7FHS - chain A; structure by X-ray diffraction, 2.42 A resolution.

# Chain A
Molecule: Dual specificity tyrosine-phosphorylation-regulated kinase 1A
From: Homo sapiens
Notes: EC 2.7.12.1
Reference sequence: Q13627 (DYR1A_HUMAN); residue numbers follow UniProt; this construct covers 127-485
Chain sequence (361 residues; row label = number of the first residue in the row):
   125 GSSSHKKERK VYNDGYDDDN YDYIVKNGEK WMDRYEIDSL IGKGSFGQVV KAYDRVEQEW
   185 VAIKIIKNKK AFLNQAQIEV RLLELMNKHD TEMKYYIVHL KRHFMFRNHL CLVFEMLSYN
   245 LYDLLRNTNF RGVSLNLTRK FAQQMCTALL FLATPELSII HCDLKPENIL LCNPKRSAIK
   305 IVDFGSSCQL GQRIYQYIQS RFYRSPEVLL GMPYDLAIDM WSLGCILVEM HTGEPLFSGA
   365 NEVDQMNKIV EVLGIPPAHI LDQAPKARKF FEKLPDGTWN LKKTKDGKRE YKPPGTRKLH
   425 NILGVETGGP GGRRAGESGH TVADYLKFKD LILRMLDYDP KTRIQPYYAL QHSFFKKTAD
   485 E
Disordered / not traced: 125-133, 409-413, 482-485
Differences from the reference sequence: expression tag (125-126)
Modified / non-standard residues: Tyr321 (O-phosphotyrosine; PTR)
Curated features (UniProtKB/Swiss-Prot):
  - active site: Asp287 (Proton acceptor)
  - binding site (ATP): Ile165 to Val173, Lys188, Phe238 to Leu241
  - modified residue: Tyr140 (Phosphotyrosine), Tyr145 (Phosphotyrosine), Tyr159 (Phosphotyrosine), Tyr177 (Phosphotyrosine), Tyr219 (Phosphotyrosine), Ser310 (Phosphoserine), Tyr319 (Phosphotyrosine), Tyr321 (Phosphotyrosine), Thr402 (Phosphothreonine), Tyr449 (Phosphotyrosine)
  - mutagenesis: Lys188 (K188R: Abolished protein kinase activity), Tyr321 (Y321F: Mildly reduces kinase activity. Does not abolish autophosphorylation on tyrosine residues)

# In short
Curated annotation (UniProt) lists active-site residue Asp287, 14 ATP-binding residues and 2 mutagenesis
sites.
Chain A is Dual specificity tyrosine-phosphorylation-regulated kinase 1A (Homo sapiens); the structure,
Crystal structure of DYRK1A in complex with RD0392, was determined by X-ray diffraction, deposited together
with 7FHT.
